Entry 9K09 (electron microscopy, 2.60 A resolution); this record covers chains N and O of the 48 polymer chains in the assembly.

== Chain N (and O) ==
Name: Portal protein
From: Anabaena phage A-4L
Notes: chain O of this document is another copy of the same molecule, construct and numbering; everything in this record applies to it too
UniProt: A0A059PYA9 (A0A059PYA9_9CAUD); residues 1-653 here = UniProt positions 1-653
Amino-acid sequence (653 residues; numbered 1 to 653; the number before each row is that of its first residue):
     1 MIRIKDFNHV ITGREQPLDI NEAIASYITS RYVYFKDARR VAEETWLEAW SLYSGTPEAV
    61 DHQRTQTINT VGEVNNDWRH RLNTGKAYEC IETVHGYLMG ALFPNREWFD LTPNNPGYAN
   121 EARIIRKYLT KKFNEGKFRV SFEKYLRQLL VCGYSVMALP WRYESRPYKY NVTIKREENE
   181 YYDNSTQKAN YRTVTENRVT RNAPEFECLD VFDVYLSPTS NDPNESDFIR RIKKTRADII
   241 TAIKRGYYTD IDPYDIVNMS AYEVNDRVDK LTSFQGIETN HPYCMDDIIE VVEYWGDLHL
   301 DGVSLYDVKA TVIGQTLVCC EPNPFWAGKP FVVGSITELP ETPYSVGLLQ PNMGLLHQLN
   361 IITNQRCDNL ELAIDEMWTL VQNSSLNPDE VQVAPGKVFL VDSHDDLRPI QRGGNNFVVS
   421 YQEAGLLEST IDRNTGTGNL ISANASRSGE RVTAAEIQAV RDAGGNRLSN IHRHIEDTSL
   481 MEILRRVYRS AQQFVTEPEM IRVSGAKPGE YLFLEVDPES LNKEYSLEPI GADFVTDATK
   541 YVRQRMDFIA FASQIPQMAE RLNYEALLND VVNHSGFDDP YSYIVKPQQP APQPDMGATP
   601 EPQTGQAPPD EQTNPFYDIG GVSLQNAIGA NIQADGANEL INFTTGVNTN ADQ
Not modelled in the structure: 439-462, 508-513, 586-653

== How chain N and chain O interact ==
Contacting residue pairs - 233 pairs, chain N then chain O:
  Trp-50(N) with Leu-339(O), hydrophobic; Pro-340(O), hydrophobic
  Tyr-53(N) with Thr-337(O)
  Gly-55(N) with Gln-350(O)
  Thr-56(N) with Gln-350(O)
  Pro-57(N) with Asn-69(O)
  Arg-79(N) with Val-71(O); Gly-72(O); Glu-73(O), hydrogen bond (backbone-backbone); Val-74(O)
  His-80(N) with Val-71(O); Val-74(O); Gln-358(O), hydrogen bond
  Arg-81(N) with Thr-70(O); Val-71(O), hydrogen bond (backbone-backbone)
  Leu-82(N) with Val-71(O), hydrophobic; Gly-354(O); Gln-358(O)
  Asn-83(N) with Leu-355(O)
  Thr-84(N) with Thr-430(O); Arg-433(O); Asn-434(O), hydrogen bond (backbone-side chain)
  Gly-85(N) with Asn-434(O)
  Lys-86(N) with Arg-433(O)
  Tyr-88(N) with Pro-351(O), hydrophobic
  Glu-89(N) with Arg-433(O), salt bridge; Asn-434(O); Arg-467(O)
  Glu-92(N) with Asn-434(O); Arg-467(O), salt bridge
  Thr-93(N) with Asn-466(O), hydrogen bond (backbone-side chain); Arg-467(O)
  His-95(N) with Asn-470(O), hydrogen bond
  Gly-96(N) with Asn-466(O); Asn-470(O)
  Tyr-97(N) with Ala-463(O); Asn-466(O)
  Met-99(N) with Asn-470(O)
  Arg-106(N) with Ile-530(O); Asp-533(O); Asp-537(O), salt bridge
  Lys-131(N) with Asn-114(O); Asn-522(O), hydrogen bond (side chain-backbone)
  Asn-134(N) with Glu-528(O), hydrogen bond
  Glu-135(N) with Asn-522(O)
  Lys-137(N) with Asn-224(O); Glu-482(O), salt bridge
  Arg-139(N) with Arg-473(O); Asp-477(O)
  Val-140(N) with Glu-338(O); Asp-477(O); Thr-478(O)
  Glu-143(N) with Asn-470(O); His-474(O), salt bridge
  Lys-144(N) with Asn-221(O); Glu-338(O), salt bridge; Leu-339(O)
  Arg-147(N) with Thr-337(O); Glu-338(O)
  Tyr-168(N) with Asn-8(O), hydrogen bond
  Lys-169(N) with Glu-519(O), salt bridge
  Tyr-170(N) with Asn-8(O)
  Asn-171(N) with Phe-7(O)
  Val-172(N) with Asp-6(O)
  Thr-173(N) with Asp-6(O), hydrogen bond; Pro-322(O)
  Ile-174(N) with Pro-322(O), hydrophobic
  Glu-177(N) with Arg-166(O), salt bridge; Tyr-247(O), hydrogen bond
  Glu-180(N) with Pro-167(O); Glu-499(O)
  Tyr-181(N) with Pro-167(O); Lys-169(O); Val-199(O), hydrophobic
  Tyr-182(N) with Tyr-163(O); Arg-166(O); Pro-167(O), hydrogen bond (backbone-backbone); Tyr-168(O); Lys-169(O), hydrogen bond (backbone-backbone); Arg-245(O); Tyr-247(O), hydrogen bond
  Asn-184(N) with Lys-244(O), hydrogen bond (backbone-side chain)
  Thr-186(N) with Arg-245(O)
  Gln-187(N) with Lys-244(O), hydrogen bond (side chain-backbone); Arg-245(O); Gly-246(O), hydrogen bond (side chain-backbone)
  Lys-188(N) with Arg-245(O), hydrogen bond (backbone-backbone); Gly-246(O); Tyr-247(O); Glu-321(O), salt bridge
  Tyr-191(N) with Tyr-247(O)
  Glu-196(N) with Trp-326(O), hydrogen bond
  Asn-197(N) with Pro-518(O)
  Arg-198(N) with Asn-323(O), hydrogen bond (side chain-backbone); Pro-324(O); Trp-326(O); Pro-518(O)
  Asn-202(N) with Tyr-306(O)
  Asp-210(N) with Pro-340(O); Glu-341(O)
  Asp-213(N) with Glu-341(O)
  Lys-233(N) with Thr-219(O)
  Ala-237(N) with Val-10(O); Ser-304(O); Tyr-306(O)
  Asp-238(N) with Tyr-306(O), hydrogen bond
  Ile-240(N) with Val-10(O), hydrophobic; Ile-11(O)
  Thr-241(N) with Val-10(O)
  Tyr-254(N) with Thr-12(O); Gly-13(O); Arg-14(O), hydrogen bond
  Val-268(N) with Glu-341(O)
  Thr-272(N) with Glu-341(O)
  Gln-275(N) with Leu-339(O); Thr-342(O); Tyr-344(O); Ser-345(O); Val-346(O); Gln-350(O)
  Gly-276(N) with Val-41(O); Ala-42(O)
  Ile-277(N) with Ala-38(O); Arg-39(O); Ala-42(O), hydrophobic; Pro-218(O), hydrophobic; Thr-342(O); Tyr-344(O), hydrophobic
  Glu-278(N) with Ala-38(O), hydrogen bond (backbone-backbone)
  Tyr-283(N) with Ser-30(O), hydrogen bond (side chain-backbone); Arg-31(O), hydrogen bond (side chain-backbone); Tyr-34(O)
  Met-285(N) with Arg-31(O); Thr-219(O)
  Asp-287(N) with His-299(O), salt bridge
  Arg-366(N) with Glu-423(O), salt bridge; Leu-426(O)
  Cys-367(N) with Gln-358(O), hydrogen bond; Glu-423(O), hydrogen bond
  Leu-370(N) with Val-419(O), hydrophobic; Glu-423(O)
  Glu-371(N) with Val-74(O); Asn-75(O), hydrogen bond (side chain-backbone); Gln-365(O), hydrogen bond (backbone-side chain)
  Ala-373(N) with Asn-416(O)
  Ile-374(N) with Gln-365(O); Asn-369(O); Asn-416(O); Val-419(O), hydrophobic; Ser-420(O)
  Asp-375(N) with Gln-365(O), hydrogen bond; Asn-369(O)
  Glu-376(N) with Asn-369(O); Ala-373(O); Asn-415(O); Phe-417(O)
  Trp-378(N) with Ile-410(O), hydrophobic
  Val-393(N) with Leu-372(O); Asp-375(O); Met-377(O), hydrophobic; Arg-412(O)
  Ala-394(N) with Asp-375(O); Glu-376(O); Met-377(O)
  Pro-395(N) with Asp-375(O); Glu-376(O)
  Gly-396(N) with Glu-376(O), hydrogen bond (backbone-backbone)
  Lys-397(N) with Glu-376(O); Met-377(O); Trp-378(O), hydrogen bond (backbone-backbone)
  Val-398(N) with Trp-378(O); Leu-380(O), hydrophobic
  Phe-399(N) with Met-377(O), hydrophobic; Trp-378(O), hydrogen bond (backbone-backbone); Thr-379(O); Leu-380(O), hydrogen bond (backbone-backbone); Ile-410(O), hydrophobic
  Leu-400(N) with Pro-388(O), hydrophobic
  Val-401(N) with Thr-379(O); Leu-380(O), hydrogen bond (backbone-backbone); Val-381(O); Gln-382(O)
  His-404(N) with Thr-379(O); Val-381(O); Asp-405(O), hydrogen bond (side chain-backbone); Asp-406(O); Arg-408(O)
  Pro-409(N) with Gln-411(O); Gly-413(O)
  Gln-411(N) with Gly-413(O); Gly-414(O)
  Arg-412(N) with Asn-416(O)
  Asn-415(N) with Asn-416(O); Val-419(O)
  Phe-417(N) with Val-419(O), hydrophobic
  Tyr-421(N) with Val-419(O); Gln-422(O); Glu-423(O), hydrogen bond; Leu-426(O), hydrophobic
  Glu-428(N) with Arg-433(O), salt bridge
  Arg-502(N) with Glu-519(O), salt bridge; Lys-523(O); Glu-524(O), salt bridge
  Val-503(N) with Lys-523(O)
  Met-546(N) with Phe-551(O), hydrophobic
  Ile-549(N) with Phe-551(O), hydrophobic
  Tyr-564(N) with Ile-555(O), hydrophobic; Gln-557(O); Met-558(O), hydrophobic
  Glu-565(N) with Arg-561(O), salt bridge
  Leu-568(N) with Phe-548(O), hydrophobic; Met-558(O), hydrophobic; Arg-561(O)
  Val-571(N) with Phe-548(O), hydrophobic; Phe-551(O), hydrophobic
  Val-572(N) with Phe-548(O), hydrophobic
  Ser-575(N) with Phe-548(O)
  Gly-576(N) with Gln-544(O)
  Phe-577(N) with Arg-545(O); Phe-548(O), hydrophobic
  Ser-582(N) with Asn-563(O), hydrogen bond (backbone-side chain); Ala-566(O)
  Tyr-583(N) with Arg-545(O), hydrogen bond; Arg-561(O); Leu-562(O); Asn-563(O), hydrogen bond (backbone-backbone); Ala-566(O), hydrophobic; Leu-567(O), hydrophobic; Asp-570(O), hydrogen bond
  Ile-584(N) with Arg-561(O); Asn-563(O)
  Val-585(N) with Arg-561(O), hydrogen bond (backbone-backbone); Leu-562(O)
Other interface residues (no listed pair), chain N (125 interface residues in all): Asn-105, Gln-148, Asp-183, Thr-200, Thr-235, Pro-253, Val-257, Thr-279, Pro-282, Gln-392, Asp-402, Ser-403, Gly-505, Asn-569, Asp-578
Other interface residues (no listed pair), chain O (143 interface residues in all): Arg-3, Lys-5, Asp-37, Arg-40, Pro-116, Asp-222, Glu-225, Asp-307, Phe-325, Ile-336, Gly-347, Ile-362, Leu-407, Arg-485, Ser-526, Phe-534, Lys-540, Tyr-541, Ala-552, Glu-560

== Overview ==
The interface between chain N and chain O involves 125 residues on one side and 143 on the other, with 42
hydrogen bonds and 15 salt bridges. Polar pairs include Glu-89(N)/Arg-433(O), Glu-92(N)/Arg-467(O) and
Arg-106(N)/Asp-537(O).
Both chains are Portal protein (Anabaena phage A-4L). Entry 9K09 (Cyanophage A4 portal-tail complex) was
determined by electron microscopy together with 9JWB, 9K2V and 9K3A from the same study.
